Entry 6SC2 (electron microscopy, 3.90 A resolution); this record covers chains A and B of the 14 polymer chains in the assembly.

Chain A:
Molecule: O6-alkylguanine-DNA alkyltransferase mutant, DYNC2H1 variant protein, Cytoplasmic dynein 2 heavy chain 1
Source organism: Homo sapiens
UniProt: chimeric construct of E5BBQ0, B0I1S0: residues -204 to -28 from E5BBQ0 (E5BBQ0_HUMAN) positions 5-181 (UniProt number = residue number + 209); residues 2-1020 from B0I1S0 positions 2-1020 (same numbers); residues 1277-4307 from B0I1S0 positions 1277-4307 (same numbers)
Amino-acid sequence (4513 residues; row label = number of the first residue in the row; numbers below 1 keep their minus sign (Gly-205 is residue -205); X marks 231 residues of unknown identity (built as UNK)):
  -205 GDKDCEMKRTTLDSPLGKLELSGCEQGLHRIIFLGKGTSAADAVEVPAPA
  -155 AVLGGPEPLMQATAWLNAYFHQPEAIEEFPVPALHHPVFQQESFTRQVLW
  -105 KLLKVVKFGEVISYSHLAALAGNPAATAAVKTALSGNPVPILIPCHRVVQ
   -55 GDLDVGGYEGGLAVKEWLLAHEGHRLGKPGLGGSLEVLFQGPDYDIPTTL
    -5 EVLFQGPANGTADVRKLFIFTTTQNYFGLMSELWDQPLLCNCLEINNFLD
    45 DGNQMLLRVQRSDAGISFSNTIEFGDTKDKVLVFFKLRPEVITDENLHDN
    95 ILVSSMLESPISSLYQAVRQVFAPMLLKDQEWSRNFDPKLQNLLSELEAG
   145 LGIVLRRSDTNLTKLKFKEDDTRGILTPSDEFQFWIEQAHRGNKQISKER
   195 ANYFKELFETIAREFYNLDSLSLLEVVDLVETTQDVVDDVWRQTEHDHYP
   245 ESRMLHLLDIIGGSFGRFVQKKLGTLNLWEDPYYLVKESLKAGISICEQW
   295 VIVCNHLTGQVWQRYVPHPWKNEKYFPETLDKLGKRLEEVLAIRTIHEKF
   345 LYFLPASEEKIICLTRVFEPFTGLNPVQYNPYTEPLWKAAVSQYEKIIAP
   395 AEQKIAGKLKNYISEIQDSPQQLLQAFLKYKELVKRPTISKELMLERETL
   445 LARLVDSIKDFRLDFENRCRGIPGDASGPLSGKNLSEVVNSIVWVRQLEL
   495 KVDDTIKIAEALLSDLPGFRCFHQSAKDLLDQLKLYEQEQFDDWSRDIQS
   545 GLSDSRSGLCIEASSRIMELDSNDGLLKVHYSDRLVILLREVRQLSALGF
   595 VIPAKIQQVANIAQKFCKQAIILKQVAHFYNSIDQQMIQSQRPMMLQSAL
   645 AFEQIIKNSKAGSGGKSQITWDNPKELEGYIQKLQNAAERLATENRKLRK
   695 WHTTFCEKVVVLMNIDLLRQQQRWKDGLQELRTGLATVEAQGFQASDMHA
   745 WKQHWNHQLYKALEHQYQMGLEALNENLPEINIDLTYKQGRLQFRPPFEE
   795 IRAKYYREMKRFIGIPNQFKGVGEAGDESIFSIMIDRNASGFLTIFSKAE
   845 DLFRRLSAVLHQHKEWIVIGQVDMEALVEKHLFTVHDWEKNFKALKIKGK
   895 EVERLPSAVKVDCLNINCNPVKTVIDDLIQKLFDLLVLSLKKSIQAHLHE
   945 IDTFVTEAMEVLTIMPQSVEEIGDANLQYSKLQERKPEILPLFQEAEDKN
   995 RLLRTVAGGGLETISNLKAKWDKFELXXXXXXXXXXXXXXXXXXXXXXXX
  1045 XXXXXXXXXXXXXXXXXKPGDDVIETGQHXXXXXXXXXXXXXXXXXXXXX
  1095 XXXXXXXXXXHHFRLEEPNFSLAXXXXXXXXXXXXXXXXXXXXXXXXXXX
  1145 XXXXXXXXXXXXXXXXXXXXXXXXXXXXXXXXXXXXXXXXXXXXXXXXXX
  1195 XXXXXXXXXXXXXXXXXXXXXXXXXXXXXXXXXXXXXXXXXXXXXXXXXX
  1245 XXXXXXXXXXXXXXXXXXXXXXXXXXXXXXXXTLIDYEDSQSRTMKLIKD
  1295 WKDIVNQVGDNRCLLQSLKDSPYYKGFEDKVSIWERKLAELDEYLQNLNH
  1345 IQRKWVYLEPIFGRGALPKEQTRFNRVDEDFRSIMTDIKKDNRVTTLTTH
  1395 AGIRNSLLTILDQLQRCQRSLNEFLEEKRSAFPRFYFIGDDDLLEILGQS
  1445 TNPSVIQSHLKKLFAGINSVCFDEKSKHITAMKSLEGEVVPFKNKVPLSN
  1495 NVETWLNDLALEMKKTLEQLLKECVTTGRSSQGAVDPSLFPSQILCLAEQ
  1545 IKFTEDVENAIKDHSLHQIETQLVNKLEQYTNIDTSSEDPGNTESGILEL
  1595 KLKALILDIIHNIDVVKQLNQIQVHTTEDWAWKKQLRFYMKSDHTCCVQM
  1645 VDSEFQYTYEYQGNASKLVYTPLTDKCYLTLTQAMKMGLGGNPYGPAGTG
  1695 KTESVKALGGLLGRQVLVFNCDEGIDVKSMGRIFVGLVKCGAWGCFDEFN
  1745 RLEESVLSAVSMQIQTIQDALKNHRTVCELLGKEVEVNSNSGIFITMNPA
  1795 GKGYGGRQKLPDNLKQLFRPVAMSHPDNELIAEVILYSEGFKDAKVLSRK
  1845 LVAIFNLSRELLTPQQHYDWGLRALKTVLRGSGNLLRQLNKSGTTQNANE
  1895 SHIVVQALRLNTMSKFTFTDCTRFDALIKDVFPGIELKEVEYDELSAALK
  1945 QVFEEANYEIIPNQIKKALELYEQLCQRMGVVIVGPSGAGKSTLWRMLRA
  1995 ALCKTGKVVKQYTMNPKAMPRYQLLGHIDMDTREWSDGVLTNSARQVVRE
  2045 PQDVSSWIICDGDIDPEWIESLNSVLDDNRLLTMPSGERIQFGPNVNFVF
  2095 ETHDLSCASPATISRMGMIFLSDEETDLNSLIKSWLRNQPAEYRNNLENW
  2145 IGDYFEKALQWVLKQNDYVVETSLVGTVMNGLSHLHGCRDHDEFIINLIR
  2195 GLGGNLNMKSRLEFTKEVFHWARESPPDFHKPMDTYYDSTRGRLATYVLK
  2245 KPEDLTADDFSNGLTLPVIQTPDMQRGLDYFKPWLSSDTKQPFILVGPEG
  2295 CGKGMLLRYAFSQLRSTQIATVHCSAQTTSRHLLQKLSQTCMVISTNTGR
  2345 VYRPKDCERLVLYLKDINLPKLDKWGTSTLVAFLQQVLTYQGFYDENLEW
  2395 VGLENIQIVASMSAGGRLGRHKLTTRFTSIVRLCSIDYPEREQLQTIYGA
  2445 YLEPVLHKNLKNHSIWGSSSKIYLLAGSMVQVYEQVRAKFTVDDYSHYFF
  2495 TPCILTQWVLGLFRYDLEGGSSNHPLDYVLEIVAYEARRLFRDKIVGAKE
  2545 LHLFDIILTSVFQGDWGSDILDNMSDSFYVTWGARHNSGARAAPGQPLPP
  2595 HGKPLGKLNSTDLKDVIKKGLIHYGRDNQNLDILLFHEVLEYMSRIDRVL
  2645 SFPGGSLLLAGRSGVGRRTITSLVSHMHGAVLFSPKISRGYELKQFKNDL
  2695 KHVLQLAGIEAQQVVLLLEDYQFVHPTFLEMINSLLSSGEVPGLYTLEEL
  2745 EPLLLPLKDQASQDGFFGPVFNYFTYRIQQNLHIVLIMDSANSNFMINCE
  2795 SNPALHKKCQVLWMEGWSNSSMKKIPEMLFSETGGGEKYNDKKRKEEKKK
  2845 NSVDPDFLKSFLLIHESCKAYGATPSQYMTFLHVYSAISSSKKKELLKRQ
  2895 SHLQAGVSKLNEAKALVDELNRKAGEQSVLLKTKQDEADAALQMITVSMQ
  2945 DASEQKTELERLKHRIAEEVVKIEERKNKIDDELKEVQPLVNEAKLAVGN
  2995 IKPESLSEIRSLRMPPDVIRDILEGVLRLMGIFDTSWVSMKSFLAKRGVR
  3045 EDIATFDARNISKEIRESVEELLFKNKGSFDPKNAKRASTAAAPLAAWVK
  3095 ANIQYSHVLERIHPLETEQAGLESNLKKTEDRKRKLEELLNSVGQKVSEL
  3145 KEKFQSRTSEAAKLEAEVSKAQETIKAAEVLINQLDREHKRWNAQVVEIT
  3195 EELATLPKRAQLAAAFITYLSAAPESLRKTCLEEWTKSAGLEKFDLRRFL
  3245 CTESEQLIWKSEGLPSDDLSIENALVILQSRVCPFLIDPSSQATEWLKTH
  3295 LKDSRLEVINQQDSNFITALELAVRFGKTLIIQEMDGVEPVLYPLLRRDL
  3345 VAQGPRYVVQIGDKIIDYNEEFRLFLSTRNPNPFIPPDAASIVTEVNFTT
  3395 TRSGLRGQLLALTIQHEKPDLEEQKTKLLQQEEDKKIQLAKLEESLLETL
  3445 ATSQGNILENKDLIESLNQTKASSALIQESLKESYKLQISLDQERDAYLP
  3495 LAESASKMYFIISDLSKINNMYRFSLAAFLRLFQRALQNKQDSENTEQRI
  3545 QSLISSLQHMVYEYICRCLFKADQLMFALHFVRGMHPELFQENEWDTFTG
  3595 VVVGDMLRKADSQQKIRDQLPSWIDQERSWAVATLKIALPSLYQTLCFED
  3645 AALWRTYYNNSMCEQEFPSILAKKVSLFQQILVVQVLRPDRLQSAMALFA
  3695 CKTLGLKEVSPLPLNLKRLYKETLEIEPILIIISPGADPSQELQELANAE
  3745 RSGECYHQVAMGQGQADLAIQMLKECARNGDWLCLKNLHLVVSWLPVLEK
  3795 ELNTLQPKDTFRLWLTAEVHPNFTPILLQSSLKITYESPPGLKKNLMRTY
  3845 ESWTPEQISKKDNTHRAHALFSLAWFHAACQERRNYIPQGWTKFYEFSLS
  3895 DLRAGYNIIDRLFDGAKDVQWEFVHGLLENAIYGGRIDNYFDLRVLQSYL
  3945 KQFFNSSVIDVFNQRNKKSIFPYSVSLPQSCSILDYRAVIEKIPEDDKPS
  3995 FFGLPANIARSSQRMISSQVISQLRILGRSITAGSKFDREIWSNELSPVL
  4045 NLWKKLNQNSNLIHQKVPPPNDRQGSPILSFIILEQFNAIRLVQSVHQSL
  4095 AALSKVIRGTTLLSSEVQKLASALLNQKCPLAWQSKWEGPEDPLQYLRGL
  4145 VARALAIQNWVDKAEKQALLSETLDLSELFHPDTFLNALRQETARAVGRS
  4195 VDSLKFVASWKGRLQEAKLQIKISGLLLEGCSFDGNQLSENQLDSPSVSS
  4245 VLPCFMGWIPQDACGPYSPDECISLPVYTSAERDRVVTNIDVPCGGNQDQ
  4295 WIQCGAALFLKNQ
Not modelled in the structure: -205 to 9, 152-190, 463-479, 1062-1073, 1105-1117, 2584-2586, 2827-2846, 2926-3166, 3596-3611, 3949-3963, 4024-4031
Differences from the reference sequence: expression tag (-205); conflict Arg-176 (Glu33 in E5BBQ0); linker (-27 to 1)
Small-molecule neighbours:
  - ADP (adenosine-5'-diphosphate), molecule 1: Leu1662, Val1663, Gly1692, Thr1693, Gly1694, Lys1695, Thr1696, Glu1697, Asp2072
  - ADP, molecule 2: Ile2263, Glu2293, Gly2294, Cys2295, Gly2296, Lys2297, Gly2298, Met2299, Ile2441, Thr2500
  - ADP, molecule 3: Asp2626, Ile2627, Leu2628, Ser2657, Gly2658, Val2659, Gly2660, Arg2661, Arg2662, Thr2663
  - ATP (adenosine-5'-triphosphate): Tyr1952, Glu1953, Pro1980, Ser1981, Gly1982, Ala1983, Gly1984, Lys1985, Ser1986, Thr1987, Ser2124, Leu2125, Ser2128

Chain B:
Molecule: O6-alkylguanine-DNA alkyltransferase mutant, DYNC2H1 variant protein, Cytoplasmic dynein 2 heavy chain 1
Source organism: Homo sapiens
UniProt: chimeric construct of E5BBQ0, B0I1S0: residues -204 to -28 from E5BBQ0 (E5BBQ0_HUMAN) positions 5-181 (UniProt number = residue number + 209); residues 2-924 from B0I1S0 positions 2-924 (same numbers); residues 1277-4307 from B0I1S0 positions 1277-4307 (same numbers)
Amino-acid sequence (4513 residues; numbered -205 to 4307; the number before each row is that of its first residue; numbers below 1 keep their minus sign (Gly-205 is residue -205); X marks 325 residues of unknown identity (built as UNK)):
  -205 GDKDCEMKRTTLDSPLGKLELSGCEQGLHRIIFLGKGTSAADAVEVPAPA
  -155 AVLGGPEPLMQATAWLNAYFHQPEAIEEFPVPALHHPVFQQESFTRQVLW
  -105 KLLKVVKFGEVISYSHLAALAGNPAATAAVKTALSGNPVPILIPCHRVVQ
   -55 GDLDVGGYEGGLAVKEWLLAHEGHRLGKPGLGGSLEVLFQGPDYDIPTTL
    -5 EVLFQGPANGTADVRKLFIFTTTQNYFGLMSELWDQPLLCNCLEINNFLD
    45 DGNQMLLRVQRSDAGISFSNTIEFGDTKDKVLVFFKLRPEVITDENLHDN
    95 ILVSSMLESPISSLYQAVRQVFAPMLLKDQEWSRNFDPKLQNLLSELEAG
   145 LGIVLRRSDTNLTKLKFKEDDTRGILTPSDEFQFWIEQAHRGNKQISKER
   195 ANYFKELFETIAREFYNLDSLSLLEVVDLVETTQDVVDDVWRQTEHDHYP
   245 ESRMLHLLDIIGGSFGRFVQKKLGTLNLWEDPYYLVKESLKAGISICEQW
   295 VIVCNHLTGQVWQRYVPHPWKNEKYFPETLDKLGKRLEEVLAIRTIHEKF
   345 LYFLPASEEKIICLTRVFEPFTGLNPVQYNPYTEPLWKAAVSQYEKIIAP
   395 AEQKIAGKLKNYISEIQDSPQQLLQAFLKYKELVKRPTISKELMLERETL
   445 LARLVDSIKDFRLDFENRCRGIPGDASGPLSGKNLSEVVNSIVWVRQLEL
   495 KVDDTIKIAEALLSDLPGFRCFHQSAKDLLDQLKLYEQEQFDDWSRDIQS
   545 GLSDSRSGLCIEASSRIMELDSNDGLLKVHYSDRLVILLREVRQLSALGF
   595 VIPAKIQQVANIAQKFCKQAIILKQVAHFYNSIDQQMIQSQRPMMLQSAL
   645 AFEQIIKNSKAGSGGKSQITWDNPKELEGYIQKLQNAAERLATENRKLRK
   695 WHTTFCEKVVVLMNIDLLRQQQRWKDGLQELRTGLATVEAQGFQASDMHA
   745 WKQHWNHQLYKALEHQYQMGLEALNENLPEINIDLTYKQGRLQFRPPFEE
   795 IRAKYYREMKRFIGIPNQFKGVGEAGDESIFSIMIDRNASGFLTIFSKAE
   845 DLFRRLSAVLHQHKEWIVIGQVDMEALVEKHLFTVHDWEKNFKALKIKGK
   895 EVERLPSAVKVDCLNINCNPVKTVIDDLIQKXXXXXXXXXXXXXXXXXXX
   945 XXXXXXXXXXXXXXXXXXXXXXXXXXXXXXXXXXXXXXXXXXXXXXXXXX
   995 XXXXXXXXXXXXXXXXXXXXXXXXXXXXXXXXXXXXXXXXXXXXXXXXXX
  1045 XXXXXXXXXXXXXXXXLKPGDDVIETGQHXXXXXXXXXXXXXXXXXXXXX
  1095 XXXXXXXXXXHHFRLEEPNFSLAXXXXXXXXXXXXXXXXXXXXXXXXXXX
  1145 XXXXXXXXXXXXXXXXXXXXXXXXXXXXXXXXXXXXXXXXXXXXXXXXXX
  1195 XXXXXXXXXXXXXXXXXXXXXXXXXXXXXXXXXXXXXXXXXXXXXXXXXX
  1245 XXXXXXXXXXXXXXXXXXXXXXXXXXXXXXXXTLIDYEDSQSRTMKLIKD
  1295 WKDIVNQVGDNRCLLQSLKDSPYYKGFEDKVSIWERKLAELDEYLQNLNH
  1345 IQRKWVYLEPIFGRGALPKEQTRFNRVDEDFRSIMTDIKKDNRVTTLTTH
  1395 AGIRNSLLTILDQLQRCQRSLNEFLEEKRSAFPRFYFIGDDDLLEILGQS
  1445 TNPSVIQSHLKKLFAGINSVCFDEKSKHITAMKSLEGEVVPFKNKVPLSN
  1495 NVETWLNDLALEMKKTLEQLLKECVTTGRSSQGAVDPSLFPSQILCLAEQ
  1545 IKFTEDVENAIKDHSLHQIETQLVNKLEQYTNIDTSSEDPGNTESGILEL
  1595 KLKALILDIIHNIDVVKQLNQIQVHTTEDWAWKKQLRFYMKSDHTCCVQM
  1645 VDSEFQYTYEYQGNASKLVYTPLTDKCYLTLTQAMKMGLGGNPYGPAGTG
  1695 KTESVKALGGLLGRQVLVFNCDEGIDVKSMGRIFVGLVKCGAWGCFDEFN
  1745 RLEESVLSAVSMQIQTIQDALKNHRTVCELLGKEVEVNSNSGIFITMNPA
  1795 GKGYGGRQKLPDNLKQLFRPVAMSHPDNELIAEVILYSEGFKDAKVLSRK
  1845 LVAIFNLSRELLTPQQHYDWGLRALKTVLRGSGNLLRQLNKSGTTQNANE
  1895 SHIVVQALRLNTMSKFTFTDCTRFDALIKDVFPGIELKEVEYDELSAALK
  1945 QVFEEANYEIIPNQIKKALELYEQLCQRMGVVIVGPSGAGKSTLWRMLRA
  1995 ALCKTGKVVKQYTMNPKAMPRYQLLGHIDMDTREWSDGVLTNSARQVVRE
  2045 PQDVSSWIICDGDIDPEWIESLNSVLDDNRLLTMPSGERIQFGPNVNFVF
  2095 ETHDLSCASPATISRMGMIFLSDEETDLNSLIKSWLRNQPAEYRNNLENW
  2145 IGDYFEKALQWVLKQNDYVVETSLVGTVMNGLSHLHGCRDHDEFIINLIR
  2195 GLGGNLNMKSRLEFTKEVFHWARESPPDFHKPMDTYYDSTRGRLATYVLK
  2245 KPEDLTADDFSNGLTLPVIQTPDMQRGLDYFKPWLSSDTKQPFILVGPEG
  2295 CGKGMLLRYAFSQLRSTQIATVHCSAQTTSRHLLQKLSQTCMVISTNTGR
  2345 VYRPKDCERLVLYLKDINLPKLDKWGTSTLVAFLQQVLTYQGFYDENLEW
  2395 VGLENIQIVASMSAGGRLGRHKLTTRFTSIVRLCSIDYPEREQLQTIYGA
  2445 YLEPVLHKNLKNHSIWGSSSKIYLLAGSMVQVYEQVRAKFTVDDYSHYFF
  2495 TPCILTQWVLGLFRYDLEGGSSNHPLDYVLEIVAYEARRLFRDKIVGAKE
  2545 LHLFDIILTSVFQGDWGSDILDNMSDSFYVTWGARHNSGARAAPGQPLPP
  2595 HGKPLGKLNSTDLKDVIKKGLIHYGRDNQNLDILLFHEVLEYMSRIDRVL
  2645 SFPGGSLLLAGRSGVGRRTITSLVSHMHGAVLFSPKISRGYELKQFKNDL
  2695 KHVLQLAGIEAQQVVLLLEDYQFVHPTFLEMINSLLSSGEVPGLYTLEEL
  2745 EPLLLPLKDQASQDGFFGPVFNYFTYRIQQNLHIVLIMDSANSNFMINCE
  2795 SNPALHKKCQVLWMEGWSNSSMKKIPEMLFSETGGGEKYNDKKRKEEKKK
  2845 NSVDPDFLKSFLLIHESCKAYGATPSQYMTFLHVYSAISSSKKKELLKRQ
  2895 SHLQAGVSKLNEAKALVDELNRKAGEQSVLLKTKQDEADAALQMITVSMQ
  2945 DASEQKTELERLKHRIAEEVVKIEERKNKIDDELKEVQPLVNEAKLAVGN
  2995 IKPESLSEIRSLRMPPDVIRDILEGVLRLMGIFDTSWVSMKSFLAKRGVR
  3045 EDIATFDARNISKEIRESVEELLFKNKGSFDPKNAKRASTAAAPLAAWVK
  3095 ANIQYSHVLERIHPLETEQAGLESNLKKTEDRKRKLEELLNSVGQKVSEL
  3145 KEKFQSRTSEAAKLEAEVSKAQETIKAAEVLINQLDREHKRWNAQVVEIT
  3195 EELATLPKRAQLAAAFITYLSAAPESLRKTCLEEWTKSAGLEKFDLRRFL
  3245 CTESEQLIWKSEGLPSDDLSIENALVILQSRVCPFLIDPSSQATEWLKTH
  3295 LKDSRLEVINQQDSNFITALELAVRFGKTLIIQEMDGVEPVLYPLLRRDL
  3345 VAQGPRYVVQIGDKIIDYNEEFRLFLSTRNPNPFIPPDAASIVTEVNFTT
  3395 TRSGLRGQLLALTIQHEKPDLEEQKTKLLQQEEDKKIQLAKLEESLLETL
  3445 ATSQGNILENKDLIESLNQTKASSALIQESLKESYKLQISLDQERDAYLP
  3495 LAESASKMYFIISDLSKINNMYRFSLAAFLRLFQRALQNKQDSENTEQRI
  3545 QSLISSLQHMVYEYICRCLFKADQLMFALHFVRGMHPELFQENEWDTFTG
  3595 VVVGDMLRKADSQQKIRDQLPSWIDQERSWAVATLKIALPSLYQTLCFED
  3645 AALWRTYYNNSMCEQEFPSILAKKVSLFQQILVVQVLRPDRLQSAMALFA
  3695 CKTLGLKEVSPLPLNLKRLYKETLEIEPILIIISPGADPSQELQELANAE
  3745 RSGECYHQVAMGQGQADLAIQMLKECARNGDWLCLKNLHLVVSWLPVLEK
  3795 ELNTLQPKDTFRLWLTAEVHPNFTPILLQSSLKITYESPPGLKKNLMRTY
  3845 ESWTPEQISKKDNTHRAHALFSLAWFHAACQERRNYIPQGWTKFYEFSLS
  3895 DLRAGYNIIDRLFDGAKDVQWEFVHGLLENAIYGGRIDNYFDLRVLQSYL
  3945 KQFFNSSVIDVFNQRNKKSIFPYSVSLPQSCSILDYRAVIEKIPEDDKPS
  3995 FFGLPANIARSSQRMISSQVISQLRILGRSITAGSKFDREIWSNELSPVL
  4045 NLWKKLNQNSNLIHQKVPPPNDRQGSPILSFIILEQFNAIRLVQSVHQSL
  4095 AALSKVIRGTTLLSSEVQKLASALLNQKCPLAWQSKWEGPEDPLQYLRGL
  4145 VARALAIQNWVDKAEKQALLSETLDLSELFHPDTFLNALRQETARAVGRS
  4195 VDSLKFVASWKGRLQEAKLQIKISGLLLEGCSFDGNQLSENQLDSPSVSS
  4245 VLPCFMGWIPQDACGPYSPDECISLPVYTSAERDRVVTNIDVPCGGNQDQ
  4295 WIQCGAALFLKNQ
Not modelled in the structure: -205 to 9, 152-190, 1061-1073, 1105-1117, 2584-2586, 2827-2846, 2926-3166, 3596-3611, 3949-3963, 4024-4031
Differences from the reference sequence: expression tag (-205); conflict Arg-176 (Glu33 in E5BBQ0); linker (-27 to 1)
Small-molecule neighbours:
  - ADP (adenosine-5'-diphosphate), molecule 1: Leu1662, Val1663, Gly1692, Thr1693, Gly1694, Lys1695, Thr1696, Glu1697, Asp2072
  - ADP, molecule 2: Ile2263, Glu2293, Gly2294, Cys2295, Gly2296, Lys2297, Gly2298, Met2299, Ile2441, Thr2500
  - ADP, molecule 3: Asp2626, Ile2627, Leu2628, Ser2657, Gly2658, Val2659, Gly2660, Arg2661, Arg2662, Thr2663
  - ATP (adenosine-5'-triphosphate): Tyr1952, Glu1953, Pro1980, Ser1981, Gly1982, Ala1983, Gly1984, Lys1985, Ser1986, Thr1987, Ser2124, Leu2125, Ser2128

How chain A and chain B interact:
Contacting residue pairs (15):
  Tyr20(A) - His92(B)
  His92(A) - Tyr20(B)
  Val97(A) - Ser98(B)
  Val97(A) - Ser99(B)  hydrogen bond (backbone-backbone)
  Ser98(A) - Val97(B)
  Ser99(A) - Val97(B)  hydrogen bond (backbone-backbone)
  Pro104(A) - Asp123(B)
  Asp123(A) - Phe68(B)
  Asp123(A) - Pro104(B)
  Ser139(A) - Tyr376(B)
  Gln372(A) - Asp44(B)
  Gln372(A) - Asp45(B)
  Tyr376(A) - Thr87(B)
  Glu2742(A) - Pro2746(B)
  Pro2746(A) - Glu2742(B)
Also at the interface, not in a pair above, chain A (22 interface residues in all): Met24, Ile66, Lys80, Leu96, Gly144, Val148, Asn374, Ala1395, Asp2350, Glu2743
Also at the interface, not in a pair above, chain B (26 interface residues in all): Asn19, Glu26, Leu96, Gln114, Gln124, Glu125, Asn129, Phe130, Arg1387, Ala1395, Asp2350, Glu2743

Overview:
22 residues of chain A face 26 of chain B across their interface, with 2 hydrogen bonds. Backbone hydrogen
bonds pair Val97(A)-Ser99(B) and Ser99(A)-Val97(B). Chain A binds 3 copies of ADP and ATP. Bound to chain B: 3
copies of ADP and ATP.
Here chain A is O6-alkylguanine-DNA alkyltransferase mutant, DYNC2H1 variant protein, Cytoplasmic dynein 2
heavy chain 1 and chain B is O6-alkylguanine-DNA alkyltransferase mutant, DYNC2H1 variant protein, Cytoplasmic
dynein 2 heavy chain 1, both from Homo sapiens. Entry 6SC2 (Structure of the dynein-2 complex; IFT-train bound
model) was determined by electron microscopy (same publication as 6RLA and 6RLB).
